9K49 - chains B and C of the 8 polymer chains in the assembly; structure by electron microscopy, 3.60 A resolution.

# Chain B (and C)
Name: Tol-Pal system protein TolQ
Source organism: Escherichia coli K-12
Notes: chain C of this document is another copy of the same molecule, construct and numbering; everything in this record applies to it too
UniProt: P0ABU9 (TOLQ_ECOLI); residues 1-230 here = UniProt positions 1-230
Chain sequence (230 residues; row label = number of the first residue in the row):
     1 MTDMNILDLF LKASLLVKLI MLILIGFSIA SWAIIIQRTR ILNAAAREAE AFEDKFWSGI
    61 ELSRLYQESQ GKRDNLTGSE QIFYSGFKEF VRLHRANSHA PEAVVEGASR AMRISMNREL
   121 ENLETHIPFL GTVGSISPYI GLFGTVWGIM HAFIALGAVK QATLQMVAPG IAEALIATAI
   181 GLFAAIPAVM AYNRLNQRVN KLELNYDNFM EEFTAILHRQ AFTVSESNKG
Not modelled in the structure: 1-7, 225-230 (chain C: 1-6, 225-230)

# How chain B and chain C interact
Residue-residue contacts - 28 pairs, chain B then chain C:
  Glu-53(B) with Arg-110(C), salt bridge
  Trp-57(B) with Arg-110(C)
  Leu-164(B) with Gln-161(C); Thr-163(C)
  Gln-165(B) with Leu-156(C), hydrogen bond (side chain-backbone); Gly-157(C), hydrogen bond (side chain-backbone); Ala-158(C); Val-159(C), hydrogen bond (side chain-backbone)
  Ala-168(B) with Phe-153(C); Leu-156(C), hydrophobic
  Ile-171(B) with Phe-153(C), hydrophobic
  Leu-175(B) with Val-146(C), hydrophobic; Ile-149(C), hydrophobic
  Leu-182(B) with Tyr-139(C); Phe-143(C), hydrophobic
  Ile-186(B) with Ile-136(C); Tyr-139(C), hydrophobic
  Val-189(B) with Ser-135(C); Ile-136(C), hydrophobic; Tyr-139(C), hydrophobic
  Met-190(B) with Thr-132(C); Ile-136(C), hydrophobic
  Asn-208(B) with Arg-113(C), hydrogen bond
  Glu-212(B) with Arg-110(C), salt bridge
  Arg-219(B) with Glu-102(C); Ala-103(C); Glu-106(C), salt bridge
  Gln-220(B) with Ala-103(C)
Other interface residues (no listed pair), chain B (22 interface residues in all): Pro-138, Pro-169, Ala-172, Ala-179, Phe-183, Glu-211, Ala-215
Other interface residues (no listed pair), chain C (23 interface residues in all): His-99, Ile-140, Leu-142, Lys-160

# In short
The interface between chain B and chain C involves 22 residues on one side and 23 on the other, with 4
hydrogen bonds and 3 salt bridges. Polar contacts include Glu-53(B)/Arg-110(C), Glu-212(B)/Arg-110(C) and
Arg-219(B)/Glu-106(C).
Both chains are Tol-Pal system protein TolQ (Escherichia coli K-12). Entry 9K49 (Cryo-EM structure of inner
membrane TolQRA complex in CYMAL-6-Neopentyl Glycol detergent micelles) was determined by electron microscopy
(same publication as 9KCH).
